PDB entry 7FKN | X-ray diffraction, 1.55 A resolution | chains A and B

== Chain A ==
Molecule: Pre-mRNA-splicing factor 8
From: Saccharomyces cerevisiae S288C
Reference sequence: P33334 (PRP8_YEAST); residue numbers follow UniProt; this construct covers 1836-2090
Amino-acid sequence (258 residues; numbered 1833 to 2090; the number before each row is that of its first residue):
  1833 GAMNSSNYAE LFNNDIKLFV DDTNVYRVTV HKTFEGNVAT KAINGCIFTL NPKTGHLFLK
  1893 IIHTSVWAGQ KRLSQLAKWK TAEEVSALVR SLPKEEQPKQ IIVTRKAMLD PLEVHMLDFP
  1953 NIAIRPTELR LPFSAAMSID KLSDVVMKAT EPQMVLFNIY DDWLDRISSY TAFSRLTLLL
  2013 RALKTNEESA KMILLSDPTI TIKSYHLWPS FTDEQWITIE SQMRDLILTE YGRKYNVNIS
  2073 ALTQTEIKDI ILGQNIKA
Unresolved in the structure: 2070-2090
Sequence notes: expression tag (1833-1835)
Curated features (UniProtKB/Swiss-Prot):
  - mutagenesis: Asp1853 (D1853A: Alters protein folding. Severely impaired growth. Strongly reduced growth at 35 degrees Celsius; when associated with A-1854; D1853N: Reduced growth at 30 degrees Celsius ...), Asp1854 (D1854A: Reduced growth at 30 degrees Celsius. Strongly reduced growth at 16 degrees Celsius. Strongly reduced growth at 35 degrees Celsius; when associated with A-1853 ...), Thr1855 (T1855A: Reduced growth at 30 degrees Celsius. Strongly reduced growth at 16 degrees Celsius), Thr1936 (T1936A: Reduced growth at 30 degrees Celsius. Strongly reduced growth at 16 degrees Celsius), Arg1937 (R1937K: Severely impaired growth. Reduced growth at 30 degrees Celsius. Strongly reduced growth at 16 degrees Celsius)
Residues lining bound ligands: P-hydroxyacetophenone (AC6): Tyr1840, Tyr2002, Ser2006, Thr2009

== Chain B ==
Molecule: A1 cistron-splicing factor AAR2
From: Saccharomyces cerevisiae S288C
Reference sequence: P32357 (AAR2_YEAST); aligned to UniProt positions 1-317 over residues 1-317
Amino-acid sequence (308 residues; numbered -3 to 317; 13 numbers in that range are skipped by the numbering (no residue carries them; nothing is unmodelled there); the number before each row is that of its first residue; numbers below 1 keep their minus sign (Gly-3 is residue -3)):
    -3 GAMAMNTVPF TSAPIEVTIG IDQYSFNVKE NQPFHGIKDI PIGHVHVIHF QHADNSSMRY
    57 GYWFDCRMGN FYIQYDPKDG LYKMMEERDG AKFENIVHNF KERQMMVSYP KIDEDDTWYN
   117 LTEFVQMDKI RKIVRKDENQ FSYVDSSMTT VQENEL
   166 SSSSSDPAHS LNYTVINFKS REAIRPGHEM EDFLDKSYYL NTVMLQGIFK NSSNYFGELQ
   226 FAFLNAMFFG NYGSSLQWHA MIELICSSAT VPKHMLDKLD EILYYQIKTL PEQYSDILLN
   286 ERVWNICLYS SFQKNSLHNT EKIMENKYPE LL
Unresolved in the structure: -3 to 0, 166-169
Sequence notes: expression tag (-3 to 0); conflict Ser166 (Leu153 in P32357), Ser167 (Lys154 in P32357), Ser170 (Asp in P32357)
Curated features (UniProtKB/Swiss-Prot):
  - region: Leu261 to Ile282 (Leucine-zipper)
  - modified residue: Ser253 (Phosphoserine), Thr274 (Phosphothreonine)

== Interface between chain A and chain B ==
Residue-residue contacts (17):
  Gln1907(A) - Met195(B)
  Gln1907(A) - Leu199(B)
  Leu1908(A) - Met195(B)  hydrophobic
  Trp1911(A) - Glu194(B)
  Trp1911(A) - Met195(B)
  Trp1911(A) - Phe198(B)  hydrophobic
  Asp1942(A) - Lys184(B)  salt bridge
  Asp1942(A) - Phe198(B)
  Glu1945(A) - Lys184(B)  salt bridge
  Val1946(A) - Ile189(B)  hydrophobic
  Val1946(A) - Glu194(B)
  Val1946(A) - Phe198(B)  hydrophobic
  His1947(A) - Glu194(B)
  Leu1949(A) - Lys184(B)
  Leu1949(A) - Ser185(B)
  Leu1949(A) - Arg186(B)
  Asp1950(A) - Arg186(B)  salt bridge

== Summary ==
9 residues of chain A and 8 residues of chain B are in contact; the contacts include 3 salt bridges. Polar
pairs include Asp1942(A)-Lys184(B), Glu1945(A)-Lys184(B) and Asp1950(A)-Arg186(B). Bound to chain A:
P-hydroxyacetophenone. UniProt lists 5 mutagenesis sites on chain A.
Chain A is Pre-mRNA-splicing factor 8 and chain B is A1 cistron-splicing factor AAR2, both from Saccharomyces
cerevisiae S288C; the structure, PanDDA analysis group deposition -- Aar2/RNaseH in complex with fragment
P04E05 from the F2X-Universal Library, was determined by X-ray diffraction together with 5ST0, 5ST1, 5ST2,
5ST3, 5ST4, 5ST5 and 248 further entries from the same study.
